Entry 3SJQ (X-ray diffraction, 1.90 A resolution); this record covers chains A and D of the 4 polymer chains in the assembly.

# Chain A
Protein: Calmodulin
Organism: Rattus norvegicus
UniProtKB: P62161 (CALM_RAT); residues 0-148 here correspond to UniProt positions 1-149 (UniProt number = residue number + 1)
Amino-acid sequence (149 residues; each row starts with the number of its first residue; numbering starts at 0):
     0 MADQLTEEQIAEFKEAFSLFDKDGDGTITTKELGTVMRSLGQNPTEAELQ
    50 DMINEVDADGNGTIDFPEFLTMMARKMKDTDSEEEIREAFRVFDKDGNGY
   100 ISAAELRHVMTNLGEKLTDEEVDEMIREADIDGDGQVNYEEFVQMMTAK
Disordered / not traced: 0, 148
Bound ions: Ca2+ site 1: Asp20, Asp22, Asp24, Thr26, Glu31; Ca2+ site 2: Asp56, Asp58, Asn60, Thr62, Glu67; Ca2+ site 3: Asp93, Asp95, Asn97, Tyr99, Glu104; Ca2+ site 4: Asp129, Asp131, Asp133, Gln135, Glu140
Ligand contacts: 1-phenylurea (PHU): Phe19, Ile27, Leu32, Met51, Glu54, Val55, Ile63, Phe68, Met71, Lys75
What the authors report for this chain:
  - conformationally variable residues (loop rearrangement, side-chain flip): Asp24, Glu31, Asp56, Asp58, Arg74 to Glu82, Asp93, Asp95, Glu104, Asp129, Asp131, Glu140
  - Ca2+ coordination: Asp93, Asp95, Glu104, Asp129, Asp131, Glu140

# Chain D
Protein: Small conductance calcium-activated potassium channel protein 2
Organism: Rattus norvegicus
Notes: fragment: Calmodulin binding domain
UniProtKB: P70604 (KCNN2_RAT); aligned to UniProt positions 412-490 over residues 412-490 (the alignment contains insertions or deletions, so no single offset holds)
Amino-acid sequence (87 residues; numbered 412 to 498; the number before each row is that of its first residue):
   412 MDTQLTKRVKNAAANVLRETWLIYKNTKLVKKIDHAKVRKHQRKFLQAIH
   462 QARKLRSVKMEQRKLNDQANTLVDLAKTQLEHHHHHH
Disordered / not traced: 412-414, 493-498
Sequence notes: variant Ala463, Arg464, Lys465; expression tag (491-498)
Ligand contacts:
  - 1-phenylurea (PHU), molecule 1: Ala480, Leu483, Val484
  - 1-phenylurea (PHU), molecule 2: Thr482, Asp485, Leu486, Thr489

# How chain A and chain D interact
Residue-residue contacts (36; chain A residue first):
  Glu84(A) - Trp432(D)  hydrogen bond
  Glu84(A) - Lys436(D)  salt bridge
  Glu87(A) - Trp432(D)
  Glu87(A) - Leu440(D)
  Ala88(A) - Trp432(D)  hydrophobic
  Val91(A) - Tyr435(D)
  Phe92(A) - Leu428(D)  hydrophobic
  Phe92(A) - Thr431(D)
  Val108(A) - Thr431(D)
  Met109(A) - Thr431(D)
  Met109(A) - Phe456(D)  hydrophobic
  Leu112(A) - Thr431(D)
  Leu112(A) - Tyr435(D)  hydrophobic
  Glu114(A) - Ile434(D)
  Glu114(A) - Gln453(D)  hydrogen bond
  Glu114(A) - Phe456(D)
  Lys115(A) - Arg464(D)
  Leu116(A) - Ile460(D)  hydrophobic
  Glu120(A) - Ile460(D)
  Glu120(A) - Arg464(D)  salt bridge
  Glu123(A) - Arg467(D)  salt bridge
  Met124(A) - Val427(D)  hydrophobic
  Met124(A) - Leu428(D)  hydrophobic
  Glu127(A) - Thr417(D)
  Glu127(A) - Val420(D)
  Glu127(A) - Lys421(D)  hydrogen bond (side chain-backbone)
  Glu127(A) - Ala424(D)
  Met144(A) - Lys421(D)
  Met144(A) - Ala424(D)  hydrophobic
  Met144(A) - Ala425(D)
  Met144(A) - Leu428(D)  hydrophobic
  Met144(A) - Arg429(D)  hydrogen bond (backbone-side chain)
  Met145(A) - Arg429(D)  hydrogen bond (backbone-side chain)
  Thr146(A) - Arg429(D)
  Ala147(A) - Asn422(D)
  Ala147(A) - Arg429(D)  hydrogen bond (backbone-side chain)
Other interface residues (no listed pair), chain A (24 interface residues in all): Leu105, Glu119, Ala128, Ile130, Gln143
Other interface residues (no listed pair), chain D (21 interface residues in all): Leu433
Interface features reported in the paper:
  - pairs named by the authors: Phe92(A)-Leu428(D) (hydrophobic contact), Leu105(A)-Leu428(D) (hydrophobic contact), Met144(A)-Leu428(D) (hydrophobic contact)
  - interface residues, chain A: Phe92(A), Leu105(A)
  - interface residues, chain D: Arg419(D), Leu428(D), Trp432(D)

# Overview
The interface between chain A and chain D involves 24 residues on one side and 21 on the other; the contacts
include 6 hydrogen bonds and 3 salt bridges. Polar pairs include Glu84(A)-Lys436(D), Glu120(A)-Arg464(D) and
Glu123(A)-Arg467(D). The paper describes hydrophobic contacts between Phe92(A) and Leu428(D), Leu105(A) and
Leu428(D) and Met144(A) and Leu428(D). From the paper: interface residues Phe92(A), Leu105(A) and Arg419(D)
among others; Ca2+ coordination by Asp93(A), Asp95(A) and Glu104(A) among others.
Here chain A is Calmodulin and chain D is Small conductance calcium-activated potassium channel protein 2,
both from Rattus norvegicus. Entry 3SJQ (Crystal structure of a small conductance potassium channel splice
variant complexed with calcium-calmodulin) was determined by X-ray diffraction.
